Entry 4OIO (X-ray diffraction, 3.10 A resolution); this record covers chains C and H of the 8 polymer chains in the assembly.

== Chain C ==
Name: DNA-directed RNA polymerase subunit beta
Source organism: Thermus thermophilus
Notes: EC 2.7.7.6
UniProtKB: Q8RQE9 (RPOB_THET8); residue numbers follow UniProt; this construct covers 1-1119
Amino-acid sequence (1119 residues; each row starts with the number of its first residue):
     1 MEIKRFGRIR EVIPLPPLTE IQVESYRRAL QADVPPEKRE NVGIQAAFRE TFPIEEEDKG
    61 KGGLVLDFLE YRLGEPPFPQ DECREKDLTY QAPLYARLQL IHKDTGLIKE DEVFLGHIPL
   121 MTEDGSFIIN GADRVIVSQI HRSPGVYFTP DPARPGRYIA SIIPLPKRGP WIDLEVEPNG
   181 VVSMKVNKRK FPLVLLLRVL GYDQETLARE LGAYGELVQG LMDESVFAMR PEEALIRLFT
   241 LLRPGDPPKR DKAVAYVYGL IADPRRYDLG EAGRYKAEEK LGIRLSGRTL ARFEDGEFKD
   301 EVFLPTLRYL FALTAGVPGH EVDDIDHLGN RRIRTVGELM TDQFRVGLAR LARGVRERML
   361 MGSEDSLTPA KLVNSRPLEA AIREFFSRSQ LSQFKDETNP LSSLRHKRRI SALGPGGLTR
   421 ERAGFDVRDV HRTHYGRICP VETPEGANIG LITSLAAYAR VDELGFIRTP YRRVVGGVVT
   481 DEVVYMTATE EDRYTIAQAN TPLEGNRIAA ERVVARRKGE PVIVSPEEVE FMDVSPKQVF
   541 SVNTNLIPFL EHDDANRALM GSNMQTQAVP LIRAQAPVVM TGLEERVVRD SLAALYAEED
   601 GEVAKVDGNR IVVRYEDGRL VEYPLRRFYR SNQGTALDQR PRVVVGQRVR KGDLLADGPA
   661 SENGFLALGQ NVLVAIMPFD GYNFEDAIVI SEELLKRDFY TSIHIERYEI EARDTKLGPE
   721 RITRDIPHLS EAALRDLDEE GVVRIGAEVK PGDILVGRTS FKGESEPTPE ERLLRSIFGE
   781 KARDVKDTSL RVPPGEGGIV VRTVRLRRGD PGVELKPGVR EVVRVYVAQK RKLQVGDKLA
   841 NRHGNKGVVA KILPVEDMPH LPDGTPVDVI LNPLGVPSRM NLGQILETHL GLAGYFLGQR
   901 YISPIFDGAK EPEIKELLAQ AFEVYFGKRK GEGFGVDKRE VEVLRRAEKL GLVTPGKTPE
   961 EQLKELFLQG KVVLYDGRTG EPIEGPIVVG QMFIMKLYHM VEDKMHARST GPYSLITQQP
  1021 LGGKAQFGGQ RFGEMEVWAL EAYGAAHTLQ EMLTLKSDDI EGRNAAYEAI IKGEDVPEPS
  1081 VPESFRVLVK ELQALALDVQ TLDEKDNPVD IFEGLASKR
Unresolved in the structure: 57-63, 1119
Residues lining bound ligands:
  - CMPcPP (2TM; 5'-O-[(S)-hydroxy{[(S)-hydroxy(phosphonooxy)phosphoryl]methyl}phosphoryl]cytidine): Glu445, Arg557, Ser878, Arg879
  - ATP (adenosine-5'-triphosphate): Gln567, Lys838, Lys846, Tyr998, His999

== Chain H ==
Molecule: 27-nt DNA strand
Sequence (27 nucleotides; row label = number of the first residue in the row):
     1 TATAATGGGA GCTGTCACGG ATGCAGG
Unresolved in the structure: 25-27

== How chain C and chain H interact ==
Residue-residue contacts (18; chain C residue first):
  Arg142(C) - DG14(H)  base contact
  Pro166(C) - DT13(H)  base contact
  Lys167(C) - DC12(H)  base contact
  Gly169(C) - DT13(H)  base contact
  Trp171(C) - DT13(H)  base contact
  Trp171(C) - DG14(H)  phosphate contact
  Asn187(C) - DG11(H)  base contact
  Arg243(C) - DG9(H)  hydrogen bond to the base
  Arg243(C) - DA10(H)  hydrogen bond to the base
  Gly245(C) - DG7(H)  hydrogen bond to the base
  Pro247(C) - DG7(H)  base contact
  Asp326(C) - DG14(H)  hydrogen bond to the base
  Arg331(C) - DG14(H)  hydrogen bond to the base
  Arg353(C) - DG9(H)  salt bridge to the phosphate
  Arg353(C) - DA10(H)  salt bridge to the phosphate
  Leu418(C) - DG14(H)  base contact
  Arg422(C) - DT15(H)  hydrogen bond to the base
  Val427(C) - DG14(H)  base contact
Interface residues without a listed pair, chain C (22 interface residues in all): His141, Pro170, Asp246, Lys252, Tyr256, Ile325, Asp426
Interface residues without a listed pair, chain H (9 interface residues in all): DG8

== In short ==
Chain C and chain H form an interface of 22 and 9 residues respectively; the contacts include 6 hydrogen bonds
and 2 salt bridges. Among the polar pairs are Arg243(C)-DG9(H), Arg243(C)-DA10(H) and Gly245(C)-DG7(H). Bound
to chain C: ATP and CMPcPP.
Chain C is DNA-directed RNA polymerase subunit beta (Thermus thermophilus) and chain H is a 27-nt DNA strand;
the structure, Crystal structure of Thermus thermophilus pre-insertion substrate complex for de novo
transcription initiation, was determined by X-ray diffraction (same publication as 4MQ9, 4OIN, 4OIP, 4OIQ and
4OIR).
